2FXD - chains A and B; structure by X-ray diffraction, 1.60 A resolution.

# Chain A (and B)
Protein: pol protein
From: Human immunodeficiency virus 1
Notes: EC 3.4.23.16; fragment: hiv-1 protease; chain B of this document is another copy of the same molecule, construct and numbering; everything in this record applies to it too
Chain sequence (99 residues; numbered 1 to 99; the number before each row is that of its first residue):
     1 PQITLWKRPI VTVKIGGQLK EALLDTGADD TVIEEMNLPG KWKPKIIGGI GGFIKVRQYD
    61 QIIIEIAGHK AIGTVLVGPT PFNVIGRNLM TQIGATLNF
Construct notes: engineered mutation Lys-7 (Gln in 21929323), Ile-10 (Leu in 21929323), Val-13 (Ile in 21929323), Ile-33 (Leu in 21929323), Asn-37 (Ser in 21929323), Lys-41 (Arg in 21929323), Ile-46 (Met in 21929323), Ile-63 (Leu in 21929323), Ala-67 (Cys in 21929323), Phe-82 (Val in 21929323), Val-84 (Ile in 21929323), Met-90 (Leu in 21929323), Ala-95 (Cys in 21929323)
Residues lining bound ligands: atazanavir (DR7; (3S,8S,9S,12S)-3,12-bis(1,1-dimethylethyl)-8-hydroxy-4,11-dioxo-9-(phenylmethyl)-6-[[4-(2-pyridinyl)phenyl]methyl]-2,5, 6,10,13-pentaazatetradecanedioic acid dimethyl ester): Arg-8, Ile-10, Leu-23, Asp-25, Gly-27, Ala-28, Asp-29, Asp-30, Val-32, Ile-47, Gly-48, Gly-49, Ile-50, Phe-82, Asn-83, Val-84
What the authors report for this chain:
  - binding site for atazanavir: Leu-23, Asp-25, Gly-27, Asp-29, Gly-48, Ile-50, Phe-82, Val-84
  - conformationally variable residues (loop rearrangement): Pro-79 to Asn-83
  - contacts within the chain: Asp-25/Val-84, Met-90/Ala-95
  - catalytic residues: Asp-25 (citing earlier work)

# Interface between chain A and chain B
Residue-residue contacts (89; chain A residue first):
  Pro-1(A) / Leu-97(B)
  Pro-1(A) / Asn-98(B)
  Pro-1(A) / Phe-99(B)  hydrogen bond (backbone-backbone)
  Gln-2(A) / Thr-96(B)
  Gln-2(A) / Leu-97(B)
  Gln-2(A) / Asn-98(B)  hydrogen bond
  Ile-3(A) / Thr-96(B)
  Ile-3(A) / Leu-97(B)  hydrogen bond (backbone-backbone)
  Ile-3(A) / Phe-99(B)  hydrophobic
  Leu-5(A) / Thr-26(B)
  Leu-5(A) / Arg-87(B)  hydrogen bond (backbone-side chain)
  Leu-5(A) / Met-90(B)  hydrophobic
  Leu-5(A) / Thr-91(B)
  Leu-5(A) / Ala-95(B)
  Trp-6(A) / Arg-87(B)  hydrogen bond (backbone-side chain)
  Trp-6(A) / Thr-91(B)
  Lys-7(A) / Arg-87(B)  hydrogen bond (backbone-side chain)
  Arg-8(A) / Asp-29(B)  salt bridge
  Arg-8(A) / Arg-87(B)
  Pro-9(A) / Thr-26(B)
  Pro-9(A) / Arg-87(B)
  Leu-23(A) / Gly-27(B)
  Leu-24(A) / Thr-26(B)  hydrogen bond (backbone-side chain)
  Leu-24(A) / Leu-97(B)  hydrophobic
  Leu-24(A) / Phe-99(B)  hydrophobic
  Asp-25(A) / Asp-25(B)
  Asp-25(A) / Thr-26(B)
  Asp-25(A) / Gly-27(B)  hydrogen bond (side chain-backbone)
  Thr-26(A) / Leu-5(B)
  Thr-26(A) / Pro-9(B)
  Thr-26(A) / Leu-24(B)  hydrogen bond (side chain-backbone)
  Thr-26(A) / Asp-25(B)
  Thr-26(A) / Thr-26(B)  hydrogen bond (backbone-side chain)
  Gly-27(A) / Leu-23(B)
  Gly-27(A) / Asp-25(B)
  Asp-29(A) / Arg-8(B)  salt bridge
  Gly-49(A) / Ile-50(B)
  Gly-49(A) / Pro-81(B)
  Ile-50(A) / Gly-48(B)
  Ile-50(A) / Gly-49(B)
  Ile-50(A) / Ile-50(B)  hydrogen bond (backbone-backbone)
  Ile-50(A) / Gly-52(B)
  Ile-50(A) / Ile-54(B)
  Ile-50(A) / Thr-80(B)
  Ile-50(A) / Pro-81(B)
  Gly-51(A) / Ile-50(B)  hydrogen bond (backbone-backbone)
  Gly-51(A) / Gly-51(B)
  Gly-51(A) / Gly-52(B)
  Gly-52(A) / Ile-50(B)
  Gly-52(A) / Gly-51(B)
  Ile-54(A) / Ile-50(B)  hydrophobic
  Ala-67(A) / Phe-99(B)  hydrophobic
  Thr-80(A) / Ile-50(B)
  Arg-87(A) / Leu-5(B)  hydrogen bond (side chain-backbone)
  Arg-87(A) / Trp-6(B)  hydrogen bond (side chain-backbone)
  Arg-87(A) / Lys-7(B)
  Arg-87(A) / Arg-8(B)
  Arg-87(A) / Pro-9(B)
  Met-90(A) / Leu-5(B)  hydrophobic
  Thr-91(A) / Leu-5(B)
  Thr-91(A) / Trp-6(B)
  Ile-93(A) / Phe-99(B)  hydrophobic
  Gly-94(A) / Asn-98(B)
  Ala-95(A) / Leu-5(B)
  Ala-95(A) / Asn-98(B)
  Ala-95(A) / Phe-99(B)  hydrophobic
  Thr-96(A) / Gln-2(B)
  Thr-96(A) / Ile-3(B)
  Thr-96(A) / Thr-96(B)
  Thr-96(A) / Leu-97(B)
  Thr-96(A) / Asn-98(B)  hydrogen bond (backbone-backbone)
  Leu-97(A) / Pro-1(B)
  Leu-97(A) / Gln-2(B)
  Leu-97(A) / Ile-3(B)  hydrogen bond (backbone-backbone)
  Leu-97(A) / Leu-24(B)  hydrophobic
  Leu-97(A) / Thr-26(B)
  Leu-97(A) / Thr-96(B)
  Asn-98(A) / Pro-1(B)
  Asn-98(A) / Gln-2(B)  hydrogen bond
  Asn-98(A) / Gly-94(B)
  Asn-98(A) / Ala-95(B)
  Asn-98(A) / Thr-96(B)  hydrogen bond (backbone-backbone)
  Asn-98(A) / Asn-98(B)  hydrogen bond
  Phe-99(A) / Pro-1(B)  hydrogen bond (backbone-backbone)
  Phe-99(A) / Ile-3(B)  hydrophobic
  Phe-99(A) / His-69(B)
  Phe-99(A) / Ile-93(B)
  Phe-99(A) / Gly-94(B)
  Phe-99(A) / Ala-95(B)  hydrophobic
Other interface residues (no listed pair), chain A (36 interface residues in all): Thr-4, Phe-53, Ile-66, His-69, Phe-82
Other interface residues (no listed pair), chain B (37 interface residues in all): Thr-4, Phe-53, Ile-66, Ala-67

# Summary
36 residues of chain A and 37 residues of chain B are in contact; the contacts include 20 hydrogen bonds and 2
salt bridges. Polar pairs include Arg-8(A)/Asp-29(B), Gln-2(A)/Asn-98(B) and Leu-5(A)/Arg-87(B). Bound to
chain A: atazanavir. From the paper: the catalytic residue Asp-25(A); a binding site for atazanavir at
Leu-23(A), Asp-25(A) and Gly-27(A) among others.
Both chains are pol protein (Human immunodeficiency virus 1). Entry 2FXD (X-ray crystal structure of HIV-1
protease IRM mutant complexed with atazanavir (BMS-232632)) was determined by X-ray diffraction, deposited
together with 2FXE.
